2I56 - chains A and C of the 4 polymer chains in the assembly; structure by X-ray diffraction, 1.97 A resolution.

== Chain A (and C) ==
Protein: L-rhamnose isomerase
From: Pseudomonas stutzeri
Notes: EC 5.3.1.14; chain C of this document is another copy of the same molecule, construct and numbering; everything in this record applies to it too
UniProtKB: Q75WH8 (Q75WH8_PSEST); residue numbers follow UniProt; this construct covers 1-430
Sequence (438 residues; row label = number of the first residue in the row):
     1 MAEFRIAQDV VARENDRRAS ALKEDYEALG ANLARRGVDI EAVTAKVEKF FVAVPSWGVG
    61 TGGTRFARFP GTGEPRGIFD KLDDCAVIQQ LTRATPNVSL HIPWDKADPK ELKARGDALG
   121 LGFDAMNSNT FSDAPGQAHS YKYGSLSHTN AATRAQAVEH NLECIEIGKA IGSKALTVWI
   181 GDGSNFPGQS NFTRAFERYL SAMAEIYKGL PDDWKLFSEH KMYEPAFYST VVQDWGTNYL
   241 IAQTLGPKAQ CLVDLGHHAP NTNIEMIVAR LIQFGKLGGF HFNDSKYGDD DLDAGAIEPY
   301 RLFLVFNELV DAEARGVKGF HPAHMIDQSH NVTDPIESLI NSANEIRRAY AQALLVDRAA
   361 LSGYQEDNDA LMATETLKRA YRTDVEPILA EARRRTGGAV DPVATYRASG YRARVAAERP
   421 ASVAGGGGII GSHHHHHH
Not modelled in the structure: 1-3, 425-438 (chain C: 1-2, 431-438)
Sequence notes: engineered mutation Asn150 (Asp in Q75WH8); cloning artifact (431-432); expression tag (433-438)
Metal / ion sites: Zn2+ site 1: Glu219, Asp254, His281, Asp327 (together with L-rhamnose); Zn2+ site 2: His257, Asp289 (together with L-rhamnose)
Ligand contacts: L-rhamnose (RNS): Trp57, His101, Trp104, Phe131, Trp179, Glu219, Lys221, Asp254, His257, His281, Asp289, Asp327

== How chain A and chain C interact ==
Residue-residue contacts (106):
  Tyr143(A) - Asn368(C)
  His148(A) - Asn368(C)
  Thr149(A) - Gln365(C)
  Thr149(A) - Glu366(C)  hydrogen bond (side chain-backbone)
  Thr149(A) - Asn368(C)  hydrogen bond
  Phe186(A) - Ala370(C)  hydrophobic
  Phe186(A) - Thr374(C)
  Pro187(A) - Leu304(C)  hydrophobic
  Pro187(A) - Thr374(C)  hydrogen bond (backbone-side chain)
  Pro187(A) - Leu377(C)
  Gly188(A) - Leu361(C)
  Gly188(A) - Gln365(C)  hydrogen bond (backbone-side chain)
  Gly188(A) - Ala373(C)
  Gly188(A) - Leu377(C)
  Gln189(A) - Gln365(C)
  Gln189(A) - Ala370(C)
  Gln189(A) - Ala373(C)
  Ser190(A) - Gln365(C)  hydrogen bond (backbone-side chain)
  Asn191(A) - Asp311(C)
  Asn191(A) - Arg315(C)
  Asn191(A) - Gln365(C)
  Phe192(A) - Glu265(C)
  Phe192(A) - Met266(C)  hydrophobic
  Phe192(A) - Ala269(C)  hydrophobic
  Phe192(A) - Arg270(C)  hydrogen bond (backbone-side chain)
  Phe192(A) - Glu308(C)
  Thr193(A) - Ala269(C)
  Thr193(A) - Gln273(C)
  Arg194(A) - Arg315(C)
  Phe196(A) - Arg270(C)
  Phe196(A) - Gln273(C)
  Phe196(A) - Phe274(C)  hydrophobic
  Glu197(A) - Gln273(C)
  Met222(A) - Pro260(C)
  Met222(A) - Asn261(C)
  Met222(A) - Thr262(C)
  Tyr228(A) - Asn263(C)  hydrogen bond (backbone-side chain)
  Tyr228(A) - Glu265(C)  hydrogen bond
  Tyr228(A) - Leu304(C)
  Ser229(A) - Asn263(C)
  Ser229(A) - Met266(C)
  Thr230(A) - Met266(C)
  Val231(A) - Arg270(C)  hydrogen bond (backbone-side chain)
  Gln233(A) - Met266(C)  hydrogen bond
  Asp234(A) - Trp235(C)  hydrogen bond
  Trp235(A) - Asp234(C)  hydrogen bond
  Trp235(A) - Gly236(C)
  Trp235(A) - Thr237(C)
  Trp235(A) - Leu240(C)  hydrophobic
  Gly236(A) - Trp235(C)
  Thr237(A) - Trp235(C)
  Thr237(A) - Arg270(C)  hydrogen bond
  Tyr239(A) - Leu240(C)  hydrophobic
  Leu240(A) - Trp235(C)  hydrophobic
  Leu240(A) - Tyr239(C)  hydrophobic
  Leu240(A) - Phe274(C)  hydrophobic
  Ala259(A) - Ala259(C)  hydrophobic
  Ala259(A) - Pro260(C)
  Pro260(A) - Met222(C)
  Pro260(A) - Ala259(C)
  Pro260(A) - Pro260(C)
  Asn261(A) - Met222(C)
  Thr262(A) - Met222(C)
  Asn263(A) - Tyr228(C)  hydrogen bond (side chain-backbone)
  Asn263(A) - Ser229(C)
  Glu265(A) - Phe192(C)
  Glu265(A) - Tyr228(C)  hydrogen bond
  Met266(A) - Phe192(C)  hydrophobic
  Met266(A) - Ser229(C)
  Met266(A) - Thr230(C)
  Met266(A) - Gln233(C)  hydrogen bond
  Ala269(A) - Phe192(C)  hydrophobic
  Ala269(A) - Thr193(C)
  Arg270(A) - Phe192(C)  hydrogen bond (side chain-backbone)
  Arg270(A) - Phe196(C)
  Arg270(A) - Val231(C)  hydrogen bond (side chain-backbone)
  Arg270(A) - Thr237(C)  hydrogen bond
  Gln273(A) - Thr193(C)
  Gln273(A) - Phe196(C)
  Gln273(A) - Glu197(C)
  Phe274(A) - Phe196(C)  hydrophobic
  Phe274(A) - Leu240(C)  hydrophobic
  Tyr300(A) - Pro187(C)
  Leu304(A) - Pro187(C)  hydrophobic
  Leu304(A) - Tyr228(C)
  Glu308(A) - Phe192(C)
  Asp311(A) - Asn191(C)  hydrogen bond
  Arg315(A) - Thr193(C)  hydrogen bond
  Arg315(A) - Arg194(C)
  Leu361(A) - Gly188(C)
  Gln365(A) - Thr149(C)
  Gln365(A) - Gly188(C)  hydrogen bond (side chain-backbone)
  Gln365(A) - Gln189(C)
  Gln365(A) - Ser190(C)
  Gln365(A) - Asn191(C)
  Glu366(A) - Thr149(C)  hydrogen bond (backbone-side chain)
  Asn368(A) - Tyr143(C)
  Asn368(A) - His148(C)
  Asn368(A) - Thr149(C)  hydrogen bond
  Ala370(A) - Gln189(C)
  Ala373(A) - Gly188(C)
  Ala373(A) - Gln189(C)
  Thr374(A) - Phe186(C)
  Thr374(A) - Pro187(C)  hydrogen bond (side chain-backbone)
  Leu377(A) - Pro187(C)
  Leu377(A) - Gly188(C)
Interface residues without a listed pair, chain A (54 interface residues in all): Arg198, Leu200, Thr244, Ser362
Interface residues without a listed pair, chain C (53 interface residues in all): Arg198, Leu200, Thr244, Tyr300

== Summary ==
54 residues of chain A face 53 of chain C across their interface; the contacts include 25 hydrogen bonds.
Among the polar pairs are Thr149(A)-Glu366(C), Thr149(A)-Asn368(C) and Pro187(A)-Thr374(C). Bound to chain A:
L-rhamnose. The Zn2+ site 1 is built by Glu219(A), Asp254(A), His281(A) and Asp327(A).
Chain A and chain C are both L-rhamnose isomerase (Pseudomonas stutzeri); the structure, Crystal structure of
L-Rhamnose Isomerase from Pseudomonas stutzeri with L-Rhamnose, was determined by X-ray diffraction (same
publication as 2HCV and 2I57).
